PDB entry 3QFA | X-ray diffraction, 2.20 A resolution | chains A and C of the 4 polymer chains in the assembly

[Chain A]
Molecule: Thioredoxin reductase 1, cytoplasmic
Source organism: Homo sapiens
Notes: EC 1.8.1.9
UniProt: Q16881 (TRXR1_HUMAN); residue numbers follow UniProt; this construct covers 1-499
Chain sequence (519 residues; numbered -19 to 499; the number before each row is that of its first residue; numbers below 1 keep their minus sign (Met-19 is residue -19)):
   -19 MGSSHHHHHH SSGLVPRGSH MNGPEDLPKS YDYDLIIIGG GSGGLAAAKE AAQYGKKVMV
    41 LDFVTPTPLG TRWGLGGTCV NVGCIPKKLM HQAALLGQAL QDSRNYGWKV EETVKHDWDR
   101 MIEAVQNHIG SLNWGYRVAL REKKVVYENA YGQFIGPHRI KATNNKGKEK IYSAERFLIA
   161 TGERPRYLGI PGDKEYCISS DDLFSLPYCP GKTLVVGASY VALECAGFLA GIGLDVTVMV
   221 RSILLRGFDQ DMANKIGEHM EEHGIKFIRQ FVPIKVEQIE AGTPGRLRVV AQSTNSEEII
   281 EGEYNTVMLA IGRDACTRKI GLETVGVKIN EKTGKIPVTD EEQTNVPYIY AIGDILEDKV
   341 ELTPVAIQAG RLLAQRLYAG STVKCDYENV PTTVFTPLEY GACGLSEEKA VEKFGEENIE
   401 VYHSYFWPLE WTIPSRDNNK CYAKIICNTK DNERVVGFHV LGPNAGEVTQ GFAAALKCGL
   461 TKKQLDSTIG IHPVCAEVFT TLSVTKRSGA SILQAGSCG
Unresolved in the structure: -19 to 5
Construct notes: expression tag (-19 to 0); engineered mutation Ser497 (Cys in Q16881)
Cystine bridges: Cys59-Cys64
Ligand contacts: FAD (flavin-adenine dinucleotide): Ile18, Gly19, Gly20, Gly21, Ser22, Gly23, Gly24, Leu41, Asp42, Phe43, Val44, Gly57, Thr58, Cys59, Val62, Gly63, Cys64, Lys67, Ala130, Tyr131, Gly132, Ala160, Thr161, Gly162, Glu163, Ser180, Phe184, Tyr200, Val201, Arg293, Cys296, Ile300, Ile332, Gly333, Asp334, Glu341, Leu342, Thr343, Pro344, Ala346, Phe375
From the paper describing this entry:
  - catalytic residues: Cys59, Cys64 (citing earlier work)
  - conformationally variable residues (side-chain flip): Glu122
  - contacts within the chain: His108-Ser111 (hydrogen bond)

[Chain C]
Molecule: Thioredoxin
Source organism: Homo sapiens
UniProt: P10599 (THIO_HUMAN); residues 2-105 here = UniProt positions 2-105
Chain sequence (116 residues; each row starts with the number of its first residue; numbers below 1 keep their minus sign (Met-10 is residue -10)):
   -10 MRGSHHHHHH GSVKQIESKT AFQEALDAAG DKLVVVDFSA TWCGPSKMIK PFFHSLSEKY
    50 SNVIFLEVDV DDCQDVASEC EVKSMPTFQF FKKGQKVGEF SGANKEKLEA TINELV
Unresolved in the structure: -10 to 0
Construct notes: expression tag (-10 to 1); engineered mutation Ser35 (Cys in P10599), Ser73 (Cys in P10599)
Curated features (UniProtKB/Swiss-Prot):
  - active site: Cys32 (Nucleophile)
  - site: Asp26 (Deprotonates C-terminal active site Cys), Gly33 (Contributes to redox potential value), Pro34 (Contributes to redox potential value)
  - modified residue: Lys3 (N6-acetyllysine), Lys8 (N6-succinyllysine), Lys39 (N6-acetyllysine), Cys62 (S-nitrosocysteine), Cys69 (S-nitrosocysteine), Lys94 (N6-acetyllysine)
  - mutagenesis: Cys32 (C32S: Loses its reducing activity, interaction with APEX1 and transcription activation; when associated with S-35), Asp60 (D60N: Loss of pH-dependence of dimerization), Cys62 (C62S: Retains its reducing activity. Retains interaction with APEX1 and transcription activation; when associated with S-69 and S-73), Cys69 (C69S: No effect on reducing activity, interaction with APEX1 and on S-nitrosylation of C-73. Retains interaction with APEX1 and transcription activation; when associated with S-62 and S-73), Glu70 (E70A: Strongly reduced interaction with CASP3; when associated with A-72), Lys72 (K72A: Strongly reduced interaction with CASP3; when associated with A-70)
From the paper describing this entry:
  - catalytic residues: Cys32
  - contacts within the chain: Ala29-Trp31, Trp31-Met74, Trp31-Asp60 (hydrogen bond)

[Chain A / chain C interface]
Contacting residue pairs (19):
  Asn107(A) with Thr30(C); Trp31(C)
  Gly110(A) with Trp31(C)
  Ser111(A) with Trp31(C)
  Trp114(A) with Trp31(C), hydrophobic; Val59(C), hydrophobic; Ala66(C), hydrophobic; Val71(C); Lys72(C), hydrogen bond (side chain-backbone); Met74(C)
  Arg117(A) with Val59(C), hydrogen bond (side chain-backbone); Gln63(C)
  Val118(A) with Val71(C); Lys72(C)
  Arg121(A) with Ser67(C), hydrogen bond (side chain-backbone); Glu70(C), salt bridge; Val71(C), hydrogen bond (side chain-backbone)
  Glu122(A) with Lys72(C), salt bridge
  Tyr127(A) with Gln63(C)
Interface residues without a listed pair, chain A (10 interface residues in all): Asn129
Interface residues without a listed pair, chain C (12 interface residues in all): Lys36, Asp60
From the paper, about this interface:
  - pairs named by the authors: Asn107(A)-Trp31(C), Gly110(A)-Trp31(C) (backbone contact), Ser111(A)-Trp31(C) (backbone contact), Trp114(A)-Trp31(C) (hydrophobic contact), Trp114(A)-Met74(C), Trp114(A)-Val59(C), Arg117(A)-Asp60(C), Arg121(A)-Glu70(C), Glu122(A)-Lys72(C)
  - interface residues, chain A: Glu103(A)
  - interface residues, chain C: Asp58(C)

[Summary]
The interface between chain A and chain C involves 10 residues on one side and 12 on the other, with 4
hydrogen bonds and 2 salt bridges. Polar pairs include Arg121(A)-Glu70(C), Glu122(A)-Lys72(C) and
Trp114(A)-Lys72(C). The paper describes contacts between Asn107(A) and Trp31(C), Trp114(A) and Met74(C) and
Trp114(A) and Val59(C) among others; backbone contacts between Gly110(A) and Trp31(C) and Ser111(A) and
Trp31(C); a hydrophobic contact between Trp114(A) and Trp31(C). The paper reports catalytic residues Cys59(A),
Cys64(A) and Cys32(C); interface residues Glu103(A) and Asp58(C).
Chain A is Thioredoxin reductase 1, cytoplasmic and chain C is Thioredoxin, both from Homo sapiens; the
structure, Crystal structure of the human thioredoxin reductase-thioredoxin complex, was determined by X-ray
diffraction (same publication as 3QFB).
